Entry 9FIA (electron microscopy, 3.29 A resolution); this record covers chains BE and bU of the 69 polymer chains in the assembly.

== Chain BE ==
Name: Mitochondrial ribosomal protein, mS140
Organism: Toxoplasma gondii
Chain sequence (1053 residues; row label = number of the first residue in the row):
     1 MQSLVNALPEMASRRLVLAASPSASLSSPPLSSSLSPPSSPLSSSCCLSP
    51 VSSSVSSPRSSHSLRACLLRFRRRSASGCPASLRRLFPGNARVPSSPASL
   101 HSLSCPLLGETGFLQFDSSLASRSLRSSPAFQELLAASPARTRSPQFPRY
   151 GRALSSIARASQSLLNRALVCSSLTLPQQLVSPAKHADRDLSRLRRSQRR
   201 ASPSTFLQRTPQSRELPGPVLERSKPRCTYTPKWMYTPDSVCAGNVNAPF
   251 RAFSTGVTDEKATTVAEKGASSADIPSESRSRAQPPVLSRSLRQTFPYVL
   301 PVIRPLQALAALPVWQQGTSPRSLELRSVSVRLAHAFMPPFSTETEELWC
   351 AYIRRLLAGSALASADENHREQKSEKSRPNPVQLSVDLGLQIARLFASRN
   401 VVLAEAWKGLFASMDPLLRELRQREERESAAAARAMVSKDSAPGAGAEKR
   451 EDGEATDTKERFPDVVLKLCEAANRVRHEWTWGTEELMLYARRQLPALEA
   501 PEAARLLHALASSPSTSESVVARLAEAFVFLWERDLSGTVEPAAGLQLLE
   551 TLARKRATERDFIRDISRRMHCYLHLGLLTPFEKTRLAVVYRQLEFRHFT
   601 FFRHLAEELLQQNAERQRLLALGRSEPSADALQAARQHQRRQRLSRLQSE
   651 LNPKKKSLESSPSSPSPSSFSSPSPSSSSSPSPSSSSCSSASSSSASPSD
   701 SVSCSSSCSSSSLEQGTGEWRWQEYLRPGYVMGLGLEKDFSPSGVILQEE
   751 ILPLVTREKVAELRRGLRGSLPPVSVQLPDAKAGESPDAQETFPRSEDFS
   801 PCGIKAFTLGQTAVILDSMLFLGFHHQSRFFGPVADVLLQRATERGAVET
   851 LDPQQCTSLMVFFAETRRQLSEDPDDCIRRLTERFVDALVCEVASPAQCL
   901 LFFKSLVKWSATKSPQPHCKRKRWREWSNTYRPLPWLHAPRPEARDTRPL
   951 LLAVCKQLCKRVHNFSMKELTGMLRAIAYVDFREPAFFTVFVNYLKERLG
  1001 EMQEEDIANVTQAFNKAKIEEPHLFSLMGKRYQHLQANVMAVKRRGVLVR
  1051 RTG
Not modelled in the structure: 1-289, 315-321, 359-379, 427-457, 655-717, 770-785, 1052-1053

== Chain bU ==
Molecule: ulr19
Organism: Toxoplasma gondii
Sequence (25 nucleotides; row label = number of the first residue in the row):
     1 UUUUUUUUUUUUUUUUUUUUUUUUU

== How chain BE and chain bU interact ==
Contacting residue pairs - 32 pairs, chain BE then chain bU:
  Arg592(BE) - U9(bU)  hydrogen bond to the base
  Leu820(BE) - U10(bU)  hydrogen bond to the base
  Phe821(BE) - U9(bU)  sugar contact
  Phe821(BE) - U10(bU)  base contact
  His826(BE) - U11(bU)  hydrogen bond to the base
  Glu865(BE) - U10(bU)  base contact
  Leu901(BE) - U9(bU)  base contact
  Lys904(BE) - U9(bU)  sugar contact
  Lys908(BE) - U10(bU)  salt bridge to the phosphate
  Lys913(BE) - U12(bU)  salt bridge to the phosphate
  Lys913(BE) - U13(bU)  salt bridge to the phosphate
  His918(BE) - U17(bU)  sugar contact
  Cys919(BE) - U17(bU)  base contact
  Lys920(BE) - U17(bU)  hydrogen bond to the base
  Trp924(BE) - U1(bU)  hydrogen bond to the base
  Arg925(BE) - U1(bU)  base contact
  Arg925(BE) - U2(bU)  base contact
  Glu926(BE) - U16(bU)  hydrogen bond to the base
  Trp927(BE) - U16(bU)  base contact
  Asn929(BE) - U14(bU)  phosphate contact
  Tyr931(BE) - U14(bU)  phosphate contact
  Tyr979(BE) - U14(bU)  hydrogen bond to the phosphate
  Glu1004(BE) - U6(bU)  sugar contact
  Glu1004(BE) - U7(bU)  sugar contact
  Glu1005(BE) - U7(bU)  hydrogen bond to the sugar
  Gln1012(BE) - U13(bU)  hydrogen bond to the sugar
  Tyr1032(BE) - U6(bU)  sugar contact
  Gln1036(BE) - U6(bU)  hydrogen bond to the phosphate
  Gln1036(BE) - U7(bU)  phosphate contact
  Ala1041(BE) - U6(bU)  phosphate contact
  Val1042(BE) - U5(bU)  phosphate contact
  Arg1050(BE) - U7(bU)  salt bridge to the phosphate
Also at the interface, not in a pair above, chain BE (33 interface residues in all): Val861, Arg867, Lys968, Arg975, Lys1043, Arg1044
Also at the interface, not in a pair above, chain bU (15 interface residues in all): U4, U15

== Summary ==
33 residues of chain BE face 15 of chain bU across their interface; the contacts include 10 hydrogen bonds and
4 salt bridges. Polar contacts include Arg592(BE)-U9(bU), Leu820(BE)-U10(bU) and His826(BE)-U11(bU).
Here chain BE is Mitochondrial ribosomal protein, mS140 and chain bU is ulr19, both from Toxoplasma gondii.
Entry 9FIA (SSU(body) structure derived from the SSU sample of the mitoribosome from T. gondii) was determined
by electron microscopy together with 9FI8 from the same study.
